Entry 6U0U (electron microscopy, 4.16 A resolution (low resolution: residue-level contacts below are approximate; hydrogen-bond / salt-bridge calls are withheld)); this record covers chains C and F of the 13 polymer chains in the assembly.

# Chain C (and F)
Molecule: Tubulin alpha chain
From: Tetrahymena thermophila
Notes: chain F of this document is another copy of the same molecule, construct and numbering; everything in this record applies to it too
UniProt: P41351 (TBA_TETTH); numbering as in UniProt (aligned over 1-449)
Sequence (449 residues; each row starts with the number of its first residue):
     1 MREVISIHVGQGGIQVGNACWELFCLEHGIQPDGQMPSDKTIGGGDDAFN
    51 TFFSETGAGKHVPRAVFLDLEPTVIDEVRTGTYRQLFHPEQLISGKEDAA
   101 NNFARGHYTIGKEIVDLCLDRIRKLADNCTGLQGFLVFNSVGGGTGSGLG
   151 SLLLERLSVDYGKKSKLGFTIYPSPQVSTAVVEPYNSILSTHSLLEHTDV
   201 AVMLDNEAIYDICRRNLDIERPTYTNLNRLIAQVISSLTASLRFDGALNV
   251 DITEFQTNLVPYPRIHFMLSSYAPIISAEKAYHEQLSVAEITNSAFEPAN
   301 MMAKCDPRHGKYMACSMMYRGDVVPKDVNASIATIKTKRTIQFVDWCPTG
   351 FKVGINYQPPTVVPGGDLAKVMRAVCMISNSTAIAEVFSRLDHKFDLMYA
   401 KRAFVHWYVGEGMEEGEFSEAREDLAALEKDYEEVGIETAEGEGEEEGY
Unresolved in the structure: 38-47, 440-449
Small-molecule neighbours: GTP (guanosine-5'-triphosphate): G10, Q11, G12, Q15, V16, D69, E71, D98, A99, A100, S140, G142, G143, G144, T145, G146, I171, T179, E183, N206, Y224, L227, N228
Swiss-Prot annotation at these positions:
  - active site: E254
  - binding site (GTP): Q11, E71, S140, G144, T145, T179, N206, N228
  - binding site (Mg(2+)): E71
  - site: Y449 (Involved in polymerization)
  - modified residue: K40 (N6-acetyllysine)
  - mutagenesis: K40 (K40R: Produces faster growing cells in medium with paclitaxel, a microtubule-stabilizing drug)

# Interface between chain C and chain F
Contacting residue pairs - 12 pairs, chain C then chain F:
  K280(C) with H88(F)
  Y282(C) with Q35(F); K60(F)
  H283(C) with K60(F); V62(F); Q85(F); H88(F); P89(F)
  E284(C) with H88(F)
  Q285(C) with E55(F); T56(F); G57(F)
Other interface residues (no listed pair), chain C (7 interface residues in all): E290, E297
Other interface residues (no listed pair), chain F (14 interface residues in all): L86, F87, E90, K124, N128

# Overview
Chain C and chain F form an interface of 7 and 14 residues respectively. Ligands of chain C: GTP. Curated
annotation (UniProt) lists active-site residue E254(C), 8 GTP-binding residues, Mg2+-binding residue E71(C)
and one mutagenesis site on chain C.
Both chains are Tubulin alpha chain (Tetrahymena thermophila). Entry 6U0U (Protofilament Ribbon Flagellar
Proteins Rib43a-L) was determined by electron microscopy, deposited together with 6U0H and 6U0T.
